Entry 9NE0 (electron microscopy, 3.40 A resolution); this record covers chains A and B.

[Chain A]
Name: DNA primase
Notes: EC 2.7.7.-
UniProt: P10236 (PRIM_HHV11); residues 17-1040 here = UniProt positions 17-1040
Amino-acid sequence (1024 residues; numbered 17 to 1040; the number before each row is that of its first residue):
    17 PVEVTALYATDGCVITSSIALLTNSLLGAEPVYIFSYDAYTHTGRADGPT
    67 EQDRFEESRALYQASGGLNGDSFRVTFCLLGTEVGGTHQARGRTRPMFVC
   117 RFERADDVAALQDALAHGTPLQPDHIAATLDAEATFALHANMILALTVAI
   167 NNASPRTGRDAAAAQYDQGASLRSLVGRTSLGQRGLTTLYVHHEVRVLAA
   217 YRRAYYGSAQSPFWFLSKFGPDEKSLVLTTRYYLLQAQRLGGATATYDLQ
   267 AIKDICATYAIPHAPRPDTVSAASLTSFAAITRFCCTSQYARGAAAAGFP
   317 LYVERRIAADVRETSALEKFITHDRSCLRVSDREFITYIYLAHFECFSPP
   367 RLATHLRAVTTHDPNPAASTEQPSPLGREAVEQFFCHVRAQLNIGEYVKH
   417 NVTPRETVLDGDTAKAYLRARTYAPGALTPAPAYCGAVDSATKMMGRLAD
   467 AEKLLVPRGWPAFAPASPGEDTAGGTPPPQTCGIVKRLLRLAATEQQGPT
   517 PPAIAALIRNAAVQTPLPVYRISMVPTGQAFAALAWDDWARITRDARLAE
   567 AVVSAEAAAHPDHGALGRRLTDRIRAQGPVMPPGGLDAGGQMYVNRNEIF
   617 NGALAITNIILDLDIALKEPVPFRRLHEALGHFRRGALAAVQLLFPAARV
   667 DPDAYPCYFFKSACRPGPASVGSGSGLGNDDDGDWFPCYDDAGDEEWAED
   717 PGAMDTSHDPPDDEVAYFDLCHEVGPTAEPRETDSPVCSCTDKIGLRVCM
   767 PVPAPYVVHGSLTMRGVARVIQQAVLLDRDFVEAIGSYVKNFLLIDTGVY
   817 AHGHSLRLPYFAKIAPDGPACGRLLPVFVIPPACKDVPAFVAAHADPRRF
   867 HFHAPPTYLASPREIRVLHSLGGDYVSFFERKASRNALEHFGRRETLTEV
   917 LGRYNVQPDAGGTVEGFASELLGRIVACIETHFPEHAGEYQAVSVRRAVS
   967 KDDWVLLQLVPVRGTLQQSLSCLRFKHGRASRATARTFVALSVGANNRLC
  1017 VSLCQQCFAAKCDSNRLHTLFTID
Not modelled in the structure: 28, 42-44, 60-64, 97-106, 121, 169-201, 257-259, 289-291, 405-891, 922-923, 942-1015, 1021-1038
Construct notes: conflict Thr59 (Asp in P10236), Thr260 (Gly in P10236)
Small-molecule neighbours: Pritelivir (A1BXB): Thr353, Tyr356, Leu357, Phe360, Glu361, Ala899, Asn902, Ala903, Phe907
Curated features (UniProtKB/Swiss-Prot):
  - zinc finger: Cys988 to Cys1028 (CHC2-type)
  - site (Essential for primase activity): Asp628, Asp630
  - natural variant: Val211 (V211A: In strain: Nonneuroinvasive mutant HF10), Ser364 (S364N: In strain: Nonneuroinvasive mutant HF10), Pro515 (P515T: In strain: Nonneuroinvasive mutant HF10)
  - mutagenesis: Asp628 (D628Q: Complete loss of primase activity)

[Chain B]
Name: DNA replication helicase
Notes: EC 3.6.4.-
UniProt: P10189 (HELI_HHV11); numbering as in UniProt; present here: 36-776, 800-882
Amino-acid sequence (847 residues; each row starts with the number of its first residue; note: 22 numbers in that range are skipped by the numbering (no residue carries them; nothing is unmodelled there); a row labelled like 798A-798V holds insertion residues (798A, then the next letters in order)):
    36 FLNFTSMHGVQPILKRIRELSQQQLDGAQVPHLQWFRDVAALESPAGLPL
    86 REFPFAVYLITGNAGSGKSTCVQTINEVLDCVVTGATRIAAQNMYAKLSG
   136 AFLSRPINTIFHEFGFRGNHVQAQLGQYPYTLTSNPASLEDLQRRDLTYY
   186 WEVILDLTKRALAASGGEELRNEFRALAALERTLGLAEGALTRLAPATHG
   236 ALPAFTRSNVIVIDEAGLLGRHLLTAVVYCWWMINALYHTPQYAARLRPV
   286 LVCVGSPTQTASLESTFEHQKLRCSVRQSENVLTYLICNRTLREYARLSY
   336 SWAIFINNKRCVEHEFGNLMKVLEYGLPITEEHMQFVDRFVVPENYITNP
   386 ANLPGWTRLFSSHKEVSAYMAKLHAYLKVTREGEFVVFTLPVLTFVSVKE
   436 FDEYRRLTHQPGLTIEKWLTANASRITNYSQSQDQDAGHMRCEVHSKQQL
   486 VVARNDVTYVLNSQIAVTARLRKLVFGFSGTFRAFEAVLRDDSFVKTQGE
   536 TSVEFAYRFLSRLIFSGLISFYNFLQRPGLDATQRTLAYARMGELTAEIL
   586 SLRPKSSGVPTQASVMADAGAPGERAFDFKQLGPRDGGPDDFPDDDLDVI
   636 FAGLDEQQLDVFYCHYTPGEPETTAAVHTQFALLKRAFLGRFRILQELFG
   686 EAFEVAPFSTYVDNVIFRGCEMLTGSPRGGLMSVALQTDNYTLMGYTYAR
   736 VFAFADELRRRHATANVAELLEEAPLPYVVLRDQHGFMSVV
   798 N
798A-798V TNISEFVESIDSTELAMAINAD
   800 YGISSKLAMTITRSQGLSLDKVAICFTPGNLRLNSAYVAMSRTTSSEFLR
   850 MNLNPLRERHERDDVISEHILSALRDPNVVIVY
Not modelled in the structure: 111, 167-171, 176-177, 200-205, 220-223, 297-313, 375-381, 396, 416-420, 426-467, 473-492, 498-726, 733-761, 766-774, 798A-798V
Small-molecule neighbours: Pritelivir (A1BXB): Asn98, Ile341, Asn342, Asn343, Cys346, His349, Gly352, Met355, Lys356, Glu359, Tyr836, Tyr882
Curated features (UniProtKB/Swiss-Prot):
  - binding site (ATP): Gly97 to Ser104
  - natural variant: His67 (H67R: In strain: Nonneuroinvasive mutant HF10), Leu205 (L205S: In strain: Nonneuroinvasive mutant HF10), Val662 (V662I: In strain: Nonneuroinvasive mutant HF10), Val690 (V690G: In strain: Nonneuroinvasive mutant HF10)

[How chain A and chain B interact]
Residue-residue contacts (96; chain A residue first):
  Arg107(A) with Glu112(B), hydrogen bond (side chain-backbone); Val113(B), hydrogen bond (backbone-backbone); Leu114(B); Asp115(B), salt bridge
  Arg109(A) with Val113(B)
  Asn157(A) with Leu229(B)
  Met158(A) with Leu229(B), hydrophobic
  Leu160(A) with Leu215(B), hydrophobic; Leu226(B), hydrophobic
  Ala161(A) with Thr233(B)
  Val164(A) with Leu212(B), hydrophobic; Leu215(B), hydrophobic
  Ala165(A) with Thr233(B); His234(B)
  Ala216(A) with Ala232(B)
  Arg219(A) with Pro231(B); Ala232(B), hydrogen bond (side chain-backbone); Thr233(B), hydrogen bond (side chain-backbone); Gly235(B)
  Tyr222(A) with Leu138(B); Arg140(B)
  Gly223(A) with Leu138(B)
  Gln226(A) with Leu138(B)
  Trp230(A) with Phe137(B), hydrophobic; Leu138(B), hydrophobic
  Lys234(A) with Ser134(B); Gly135(B); Ala136(B)
  Phe235(A) with Phe137(B), hydrophobic
  Tyr249(A) with Phe137(B), hydrophobic
  Thr262(A) with Gln46(B), hydrogen bond (backbone-side chain)
  Tyr263(A) with His43(B), hydrogen bond; Gln46(B)
  Asp264(A) with Gln108(B); Thr109(B)
  Leu265(A) with Ala136(B)
  Ala267(A) with Met42(B), hydrophobic
  Asp270(A) with Phe36(B), hydrogen bond (side chain-backbone); Phe39(B)
  Asp326(A) with His43(B), salt bridge
  Val327(A) with His43(B)
  Thr338(A) with Pro876(B)
  Arg341(A) with Leu873(B), hydrogen bond (side chain-backbone); Arg874(B); Asp875(B), hydrogen bond (side chain-backbone); Val878(B); Ile880(B)
  Ser342(A) with Arg874(B); Asp875(B); Pro876(B)
  Asp348(A) with Leu362(B); Leu870(B); Arg874(B), salt bridge
  Arg349(A) with Leu362(B); Pro363(B), hydrogen bond (side chain-backbone); Thr365(B); His368(B)
  Phe351(A) with Leu873(B), hydrophobic; Arg874(B)
  Ile352(A) with Tyr360(B), hydrophobic; Leu362(B), hydrophobic; Leu870(B), hydrophobic; Leu873(B), hydrophobic
  Ile355(A) with Leu873(B), hydrophobic
  Tyr356(A) with Ile341(B), hydrogen bond (side chain-backbone); Lys356(B); Tyr360(B), hydrogen bond
  His359(A) with Ile341(B); Ile880(B); Tyr882(B)
  Phe360(A) with Tyr882(B)
  Phe363(A) with Tyr882(B)
  Pro365(A) with Leu37(B), hydrophobic
  Leu368(A) with Leu37(B); Thr40(B)
  Ala903(A) with His349(B)
  Phe907(A) with Val347(B); Glu348(B); His349(B)
  Arg910(A) with His349(B), hydrogen bond; Glu350(B), salt bridge
  Arg940(A) with Ile382(B)
  Ser1018(A) with Asn851(B)
  Leu1019(A) with Asp373(B); Asn853(B)
  Cys1020(A) with Arg856(B)
  Ile1039(A) with Asp373(B); Arg374(B); Met850(B), hydrogen bond (backbone-backbone); Leu852(B)
  Asp1040(A) with Phe371(B); Val372(B); Arg374(B); Ser845(B); Leu848(B); Arg849(B), hydrogen bond (backbone-side chain)
Other interface residues (no listed pair), chain A (60 interface residues in all): Leu96, Leu162, Asn168, Ala220, Leu250, Gln266, Arg322, Ile323, Thr330, Glu334, Ile337, Cys1016
Other interface residues (no listed pair), chain B (65 interface residues in all): Ser139, Pro141, Ala211, Ile364, Glu867

[Overview]
60 residues of chain A and 65 residues of chain B are in contact; the contacts include 15 hydrogen bonds and 4
salt bridges. Polar pairs include Arg107(A)-Asp115(B), Asp326(A)-His43(B) and Asp348(A)-Arg874(B). Pritelivir
is bound between chain A and chain B.
Here chain A is DNA primase and chain B is DNA replication helicase. Entry 9NE0 (The flexible portion of
Cryo-EM structure of Herpesvirus Helicase-Primase complex prepared with forked DNA, ATP-gamma-S and ...) was
determined by electron microscopy.
